9F0H - chains 4 and E of the 11 polymer chains in the assembly; structure by electron microscopy, 1.80 A resolution.

# Chain 4
Protein: Carboxysome shell vertex protein CsoS4A
Organism: Halothiobacillus neapolitanus
UniProtKB: O85043 (CSS4A_HALNC); residue numbers follow UniProt; this construct covers 1-83
Sequence (83 residues; row label = number of the first residue in the row):
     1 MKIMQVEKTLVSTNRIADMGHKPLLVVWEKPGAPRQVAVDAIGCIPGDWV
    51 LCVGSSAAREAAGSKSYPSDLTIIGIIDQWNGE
Unresolved in the structure: 82-83

# Chain E
Protein: Carboxysome shell protein CsoS1C
Organism: Halothiobacillus neapolitanus
UniProtKB: P45688 (CSOSC_HALNC); residues 1-98 here = UniProt positions 1-98
Sequence (98 residues; numbered 1 to 98; the number before each row is that of its first residue):
     1 MAAVTGIALGMIETRGLVPAIEAADAMTKAAEVRLVGRQFVGGGYVTVLV
    51 RGETGAVNAAVRAGADACERVGDGLVAAHIIARVHSEVENILPKAPEA
Unresolved in the structure: 1-5, 98

# Interface between chain 4 and chain E
Residue-residue contacts (14; chain 4 residue first):
  Thr-9(4) with Lys-29(E); Ala-30(E); Ala-31(E)
  Val-11(4) with Gly-55(E)
  Thr-13(4) with Gly-55(E)
  Gly-20(4) with Arg-62(E), hydrogen bond (backbone-side chain)
  His-21(4) with Arg-62(E); Ala-63(E); Asp-66(E), salt bridge
  Pro-23(4) with Ala-30(E), hydrophobic
  Leu-25(4) with Lys-29(E)
  Gly-43(4) with Lys-29(E), hydrogen bond (backbone-side chain)
  Cys-44(4) with Lys-29(E)
  Ile-45(4) with Lys-29(E)
Also at the interface, not in a pair above, chain 4 (12 interface residues in all): Arg-15, Leu-24
Also at the interface, not in a pair above, chain E (10 interface residues in all): Glu-32, Asn-58, Ala-59

# Overview
Chain 4 and chain E form an interface of 12 and 10 residues respectively; the contacts include 2 hydrogen
bonds and 1 salt bridge. Polar pairs include His-21(4)/Asp-66(E), Gly-20(4)/Arg-62(E) and Gly-43(4)/Lys-29(E).
Chain 4 is Carboxysome shell vertex protein CsoS4A and chain E is Carboxysome shell protein CsoS1C, both from
Halothiobacillus neapolitanus; the structure, cryo-EM structure of carboxysomal mini-shell icosahedral
assembly from co-expression of CsoS1C, CsoS4A, and CsoS2-C (T = ..., was determined by electron microscopy,
deposited together with 8YVE, 8YVF and 8YVI.
